7F0D - chains A and C of the 31 polymer chains in the assembly; structure by electron microscopy, 3.30 A resolution.

# Chain A
Molecule: 23S rRNA
Source organism: Mycobacterium tuberculosis H37Ra
Sequence (3138 nucleotides; each row starts with the number of its first residue):
     1 UUGUAAGUGUCUAAGGGCGCAUGGUGGAUGCCUUGGCAUCGAGAGCCGAU
    51 GAAGGACGUGGGAGGCUGCGAUAUGCCUCGGGGAGCUGUCAACCGAGCGU
   101 GGAUCCGAGGAUUUCCGAAUGGGGAAACCCAGCACGAGUGAUGUCGUGCU
   151 ACCCGCAUCUGAAUAUAUAGGGUGCGGGAGGGAACGCGGGGAAGUGAAAC
   201 AUCUCAGUACCCGUAGGAGGAGAAAACAAUUGUGAUUCCGCAAGUAGUGG
   251 CGAGCGAACGCGGAACAGGCUAAACCGCACGCAUGGGUAACCGGGUAGGG
   301 GUUGUGUGUGCGGGGUUGUGGGAGGAUAUGUCUCAGCGCUACCCGGCUGA
   351 GAGGCAGUCAGAAAGUGUCGUGGUUAGCGGAAGUGGCCUGGGAUGGUCUG
   401 CCGUAGACGGUGAGAGCCCGGUACGCGAAAACCCGGCACCUGCCUAGUAU
   451 CAAUUCCCGAGUAGCAGCGGGCCCGUGGAAUCCGCUGUGAAUCCGCCGGG
   501 ACCACCCGGUAAGCCUAAAUACUCCUCGAUGACCGAUAGCGGAUUAGUAC
   551 CGUGAGGGAAUGGUGAAAAGUACCCCGGGAGGGGAGUGAAAGAGUACCUG
   601 AAACCGUGUGCCUACAAUCCGUCAGAGCCUCCUUUUCCUCUCCGGAGGAG
   651 GGUGGUGAUGGCGUGCCUUUUGAAGAAUGAGCCUGCGAGUCAGGGACAUG
   701 UCGCAAGGUUAACCCGUGUGGGGUAGCCGCAGCGAAAGCGAGUCUGAAUA
   751 GGGCGACCCACACGCGCAUACGCGCGUGUGAAUAGUGGCGUGUUCUGGAC
   801 CCGAAGCGGAGUGAUCUACCCAUGGCCAGGGUGAAGCGCGGGUAAGACCG
   851 CGUGGAGGCCCGAACCCACUUAGGUUGAAGACUGAGGGGAUGAGCUGUGG
   901 GUAGGGGUGAAAGGCCAAUCAAACUCCGUGAUAGCUGGUUCUCCCCGAAA
   951 UGCAUUUAGGUGCAGCGUUGCGUGGUUCACCGCGGAGGUAGAGCUACUGG
  1001 AUGGCCGAUGGGCCCUACUAGGUUACUGACGUCAGCCAAACUCCGAAUGC
  1051 CGUGGUGUAAAGCGUGGCAGUGAGACGGCGGGGGAUAAGCUCCGUACGUC
  1101 GAAAGGGAAACAGCCCAGAUCGCCGGCUAAGGCCCCCAAGCGUGUGCUAA
  1151 GUGGGAAAGGAUGUGCAGUCGCAAAGACAACCAGGAGGUUGGCUUAGAAG
  1201 CAGCCACCCUUGAAAGAGUGCGUAAUAGCUCACUGGUCAAGUGAUUGUGC
  1251 GCCGAUAAUGUAGCGGGGCUCAAGCACACCGCCGAAGCCGCGGCACAUCC
  1301 ACCUUGUGGUGGGUGUGGGUAGGGGAGCGUCCCUCAUUCAGCGAAGCCAC
  1351 CGGGUGACCGGUGGUGGAGGGUGGGGGAGUGAGAAUGCAGGCAUGAGUAG
  1401 CGACAAGGCAAGUGAGAACCUUGCCCGCCGAAAGACCAAGGGUUCCUGGG
  1451 CCAGGCCAGUCCGCCCAGGGUGAGUCGGGACCUAAGGCGAGGCCGACAGG
  1501 CGUAGUCGAUGGACAACGGGUUGAUAUUCCCGUACCCGUGUGUGGGCGCC
  1551 CGUGACGAAUCAGCGGUACUAACCACCCAAAACCGGAUCGAUCACUCCCC
  1601 UUCGGGGGUGUGGAGUUCUGGGGCUGCGUGGGAACUUCGCUGGUAGUAGU
  1651 CAAGCGAAGGGGUGACGCAGGAAGGUAGCCGUACCAGUCAGUGGUAACAC
  1701 UGGGGCAAGCCGGUAGGGAGAGCGAUAGGCAAAUCCGUCGCUCACUAAUC
  1751 CUGAGAGGUGACGCAUAGCCGGUUGAGGCGAAUUCGGUGAUCCUCUGCUG
  1801 CCAAGAAAAGCCUCUAGCGAGCACACACACGGCCCGUACCCCAAACCGAC
  1851 ACAGGUGGUCAGGUAGAGCAUACCAAGGCGUACGAGAUAACUAUGGUUAA
  1901 GGAACUCGGCAAAAUGCCCCCGUAACUUCGGGAGAAGGGGGACCGGAAUA
  1951 UCGUGAACACCCUUGCGGUGGGAGCGGGAUCCGGUCGCAGAAACCAGUGA
  2001 GGAGCGACUGUUUACUAAAAACACAGGUCCGUGCGAAGUCGCAAGACGAU
  2051 GUAUACGGACUGACGCCUGCCCGGUGCUGGAAGGUUAAGAGGACCCGUUA
  2101 ACCCGCAAGGGUGAAGCGGAGAAUUUAAGCCCCAGUAAACGGCGGUGGUA
  2151 ACUAUAACCAUCCUAAGGUAGCGAAAUUCCUUGUCGGGUAAGUUCCGACC
  2201 UGCACGAAUGGCGUAACGACUUCUCAACUGUCUCAACCAUAGACUCGGCG
  2251 AAAUUGCACUACGAGUAAAGAUGCUCGUUACGCGCGGCAGGACGAAAAGA
  2301 CCCCGGGACCUUCACUACAACUUGGUAUUGAUGUUCGGUACGGUUUGUGU
  2351 AGGAUAGGUGGGAGACUGUGAAACCUCGACGCCAGUUGGGGCGGAGUCGU
  2401 UGUUGAAAUACCACUCUGAUCGUAUUGGGCAUCUAACCUCGAACCCUGAA
  2451 UCGGGUUUAGGGACAGUGCCUGGCGGGUAGUUUAACUGGGGCGGUUGCCU
  2501 CCUAAAAUGUAACGGAGGCGCCCAAAGGUUCCCUCAACCUGGACGGCAAU
  2551 CAGGUGGCGAGUGUAAAUGCACAAGGGAGCUUGACUGCGAGACUUACAAG
  2601 UCAAGCAGGGACGAAAGUCGGGAUUAGUGAUCCGGCACCCCCGAGUGGAA
  2651 GGGGUGUCGCUCAACGGAUAAAAGGUACCCCGGGGAUAACAGGCUGAUCU
  2701 UCCCCAAGAGUCCAUAUCGACGGGAUGGUUUGGCACCUCGAUGUCGGCUC
  2751 GUCGCAUCCUGGGGCUGGAGCAGGUCCCAAGGGUUGGGCUGUUCGCCCAU
  2801 UAAAGCGGCACGCGAGCUGGGUUUAGAACGUCGUGAGACAGUUCGGUCUC
  2851 UAUCCGCCGCGCGCGUCAGAAACUUGAGGAAACCUGUCCCUAGUACGAGA
  2901 GGACCGGGACGGACGAACCUCUGGUGCACCAGUUGUCCCGCCAGGGGCAC
  2951 CGCUGGAUAGCCACGUUCGGUCAGGAUAACCGCUGAAAGCAUCUAAGCGG
  3001 GAAACCUUCUCCAAGAUCAGGUUUCUCACCCACUUGGUGGGAUAAGGCCC
  3051 CCCGCAGAACACGGGUUCAAUAGGUCAGACCUGGAAGCUCAGUAAUGGGU
  3101 GUAGGGAACUGGUGCUAACCGGCCGAAAACUUACAACA
Not modelled in the structure: 1-4, 1013-1022, 3133-3138
Bound ions: Mg2+ near A2300 (its only coordinating residue here)
Residues lining bound ligands: clarithromycin (CTY): U875, A2295, A2296, A2297, A2300, A2741, G2743, U2847, C2848, U2849

# Chain C
Molecule: 50S ribosomal protein L2
Source organism: Mycobacterium tuberculosis H37Ra
UniProtKB: A0A045H5T7 (A0A045H5T7_MYCTX); residues 1-280 here = UniProt positions 1-280
Amino-acid sequence (280 residues; numbered 1 to 280; the number before each row is that of its first residue):
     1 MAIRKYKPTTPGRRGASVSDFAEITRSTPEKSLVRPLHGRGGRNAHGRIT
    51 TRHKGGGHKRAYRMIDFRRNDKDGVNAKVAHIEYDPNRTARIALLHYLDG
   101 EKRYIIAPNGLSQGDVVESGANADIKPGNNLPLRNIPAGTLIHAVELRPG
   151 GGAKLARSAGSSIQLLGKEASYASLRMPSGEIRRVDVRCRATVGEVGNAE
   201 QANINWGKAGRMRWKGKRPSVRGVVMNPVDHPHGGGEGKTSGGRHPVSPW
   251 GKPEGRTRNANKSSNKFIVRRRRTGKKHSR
Not modelled in the structure: 1, 274-280

# Interface between chain A and chain C
Pairs across the interface (300):
  C819(A) with Arg-43(C), hydrogen bond to the sugar; Arg-218(C), hydrogen bond to the phosphate
  C820(A) with Gly-41(C), sugar contact; Arg-43(C), hydrogen bond to the sugar; Gly-56(C), phosphate contact; Arg-213(C), salt bridge to the phosphate; Arg-218(C), salt bridge to the phosphate
  C821(A) with His-38(C), sugar contact; Gly-39(C), sugar contact; Gly-41(C), sugar contact; Gly-55(C), phosphate contact; Gly-56(C), hydrogen bond to the phosphate
  A822(A) with His-38(C), phosphate contact; Gly-39(C), phosphate contact
  U823(A) with Lys-59(C), salt bridge to the phosphate
  A834(A) with Lys-7(C), sugar contact; Thr-9(C), sugar contact
  A835(A) with Arg-4(C), hydrogen bond to the sugar; Lys-7(C), sugar contact
  A856(A) with Arg-13(C), hydrogen bond to the sugar
  G857(A) with Thr-10(C), hydrogen bond to the phosphate; Arg-13(C), phosphate contact
  G858(A) with Thr-10(C), hydrogen bond to the phosphate; Gly-12(C), phosphate contact; Arg-13(C), phosphate contact; Lys-208(C), salt bridge to the phosphate; Ala-209(C), hydrogen bond to the base; Gly-210(C), hydrogen bond to the base
  C859(A) with Thr-10(C), sugar contact
  A893(A) with Lys-208(C), salt bridge to the phosphate; Ala-209(C), base contact; Gly-210(C), phosphate contact; Arg-213(C), hydrogen bond to the base; Trp-214(C), hydrogen bond to the phosphate; Pro-219(C), base contact
  G901(A) with Arg-43(C), base contact; Gly-47(C), sugar contact
  U902(A) with His-46(C), sugar contact; Gly-47(C), sugar contact; Arg-48(C), sugar contact
  A903(A) with Arg-48(C), salt bridge to the phosphate
  G904(A) with Arg-48(C), salt bridge to the phosphate
  G906(A) with Arg-48(C), sugar contact
  G907(A) with Arg-48(C), sugar contact
  U908(A) with Arg-43(C), salt bridge to the phosphate; Arg-48(C), phosphate contact; Ile-49(C), hydrogen bond to the phosphate
  G909(A) with Ile-49(C), phosphate contact; Arg-218(C), salt bridge to the phosphate; Asp-230(C), hydrogen bond to the base
  A910(A) with Arg-213(C), base contact; Arg-218(C), salt bridge to the phosphate; Pro-219(C), sugar contact; Val-221(C), sugar contact
  A911(A) with Val-221(C), base contact; Val-225(C), sugar contact; Met-226(C), base contact; Asp-230(C), base contact
  A912(A) with Val-225(C), phosphate contact
  G913(A) with Asn-227(C), hydrogen bond to the sugar; Val-229(C), base contact
  A1485(A) with His-38(C), sugar contact
  G1486(A) with His-38(C), salt bridge to the phosphate
  G1500(A) with His-46(C), sugar contact
  C1501(A) with Ala-45(C), phosphate contact; His-46(C), phosphate contact
  G1502(A) with Ala-45(C), phosphate contact
  C1578(A) with Arg-134(C), sugar contact; Lys-168(C), hydrogen bond to the phosphate
  A1579(A) with Ala-138(C), phosphate contact; Lys-168(C), salt bridge to the phosphate; Ala-170(C), sugar contact
  C1627(A) with Arg-134(C), base contact; Ala-170(C), base contact; Arg-188(C), sugar contact
  G1628(A) with Arg-134(C), hydrogen bond to the base
  G1630(A) with Asn-122(C), phosphate contact
  G1662(A) with Ser-32(C), hydrogen bond to the phosphate
  U1663(A) with Lys-31(C), salt bridge to the phosphate
  G1664(A) with Lys-31(C), hydrogen bond to the base
  A1665(A) with Lys-31(C), sugar contact
  A1727(A) with Asp-99(C), sugar contact
  G1728(A) with Asp-99(C), sugar contact; Gly-100(C), base contact; Glu-101(C), hydrogen bond to the sugar
  G1729(A) with Glu-101(C), sugar contact
  G1737(A) with Asp-99(C), hydrogen bond to the base; Gly-100(C), hydrogen bond to the sugar; Lys-102(C), phosphate contact
  U1738(A) with Leu-98(C), hydrogen bond to the sugar; Lys-102(C), salt bridge to the phosphate
  C1739(A) with Lys-78(C), salt bridge to the phosphate
  C1802(A) with Arg-4(C), salt bridge to the phosphate; Tyr-6(C), sugar contact; Val-18(C), sugar contact; Phe-21(C), sugar contact
  A1803(A) with His-58(C), base contact; Arg-211(C), salt bridge to the phosphate; Trp-214(C), stacking on the base
  A1804(A) with Phe-21(C), base contact; His-58(C), sugar contact; Lys-59(C), sugar contact; Arg-60(C), salt bridge to the phosphate; Arg-63(C), hydrogen bond to the sugar; Tyr-84(C), stacking on the base; Pro-86(C), phosphate contact
  G1805(A) with Pro-29(C), phosphate contact; His-58(C), base contact; Lys-59(C), sugar contact; Arg-60(C), sugar contact; Ala-61(C), hydrogen bond to the phosphate; Arg-63(C), salt bridge to the phosphate; Pro-86(C), phosphate contact
  A1806(A) with Pro-36(C), sugar contact; Lys-59(C), hydrogen bond to the sugar; Ala-61(C), phosphate contact
  A1807(A) with Pro-36(C), phosphate contact
  U1928(A) with Arg-14(C), hydrogen bond to the sugar
  G1930(A) with Pro-8(C), base contact; Thr-9(C), sugar contact; Arg-14(C), hydrogen bond to the base
  A2007(A) with Pro-11(C), hydrogen bond to the base
  C2008(A) with Pro-11(C), base contact
  C2022(A) with Arg-222(C), salt bridge to the phosphate; Val-225(C), sugar contact
  A2023(A) with Pro-219(C), sugar contact; Ser-220(C), phosphate contact; Val-221(C), phosphate contact; Arg-222(C), salt bridge to the phosphate
  C2024(A) with Ala-209(C), hydrogen bond to the sugar; Ser-220(C), hydrogen bond to the phosphate
  A2025(A) with Trp-206(C), hydrogen bond to the sugar; Gly-207(C), hydrogen bond to the sugar; Lys-208(C), sugar contact; Ala-209(C), sugar contact; Met-212(C), phosphate contact
  G2026(A) with Asn-205(C), phosphate contact; Trp-206(C), hydrogen bond to the phosphate
  C2030(A) with Glu-254(C), sugar contact
  G2031(A) with Gly-255(C), sugar contact; Arg-256(C), phosphate contact; Thr-257(C), hydrogen bond to the sugar; Arg-271(C), salt bridge to the phosphate; Arg-272(C), salt bridge to the phosphate
  U2032(A) with Arg-256(C), phosphate contact; Thr-257(C), hydrogen bond to the phosphate; Arg-258(C), hydrogen bond to the phosphate; Arg-271(C), salt bridge to the phosphate; Arg-272(C), salt bridge to the phosphate
  G2033(A) with Lys-154(C), base contact; Leu-155(C), base contact; Met-177(C), base contact; Pro-178(C), base contact; Ser-179(C), hydrogen bond to the base; Glu-181(C), base contact; Arg-183(C), hydrogen bond to the sugar; Arg-258(C), salt bridge to the phosphate; Ile-268(C), sugar contact
  C2034(A) with Leu-147(C), sugar contact; Lys-154(C), sugar contact; Arg-183(C), salt bridge to the phosphate; Arg-258(C), salt bridge to the phosphate; Ser-264(C), hydrogen bond to the phosphate
  G2035(A) with Leu-147(C), phosphate contact; Lys-154(C), salt bridge to the phosphate
  A2037(A) with Thr-257(C), hydrogen bond to the sugar
  G2038(A) with Thr-50(C), hydrogen bond to the base; Thr-51(C), base contact; Trp-250(C), sugar contact; Lys-252(C), salt bridge to the phosphate; Thr-257(C), phosphate contact
  U2039(A) with Ile-49(C), sugar contact; Thr-50(C), base contact; Trp-250(C), sugar contact; Lys-252(C), salt bridge to the phosphate
  C2040(A) with Asn-44(C), hydrogen bond to the base; His-46(C), hydrogen bond to the sugar; Arg-48(C), hydrogen bond to the phosphate; Thr-50(C), sugar contact; Trp-250(C), phosphate contact
  G2041(A) with His-46(C), sugar contact; Arg-48(C), salt bridge to the phosphate
  A2044(A) with His-46(C), base contact
  A2046(A) with Asn-44(C), sugar contact; Ala-45(C), hydrogen bond to the sugar
  C2047(A) with Arg-40(C), salt bridge to the phosphate; Gly-42(C), hydrogen bond to the sugar; Arg-43(C), hydrogen bond to the sugar; Asn-44(C), sugar contact; Thr-50(C), hydrogen bond to the sugar; Thr-51(C), base contact
  G2048(A) with Gly-41(C), phosphate contact; Thr-51(C), hydrogen bond to the sugar; Lys-54(C), hydrogen bond to the phosphate
  A2049(A) with Lys-54(C), salt bridge to the phosphate
  U2050(A) with Arg-35(C), base contact; Leu-37(C), phosphate contact; Tyr-62(C), sugar contact
  G2051(A) with Tyr-62(C), hydrogen bond to the phosphate; Phe-67(C), phosphate contact; Asn-87(C), sugar contact; Arg-88(C), salt bridge to the phosphate; Arg-157(C), salt bridge to the phosphate
  U2052(A) with Arg-88(C), phosphate contact; Lys-154(C), hydrogen bond to the base; Arg-157(C), salt bridge to the phosphate; Ser-158(C), phosphate contact
  A2053(A) with Leu-155(C), phosphate contact; Ala-156(C), hydrogen bond to the phosphate; Arg-157(C), hydrogen bond to the phosphate; Ser-158(C), hydrogen bond to the phosphate; Ser-161(C), hydrogen bond to the phosphate; Pro-178(C), sugar contact; Ser-179(C), hydrogen bond to the sugar
  U2054(A) with Ser-158(C), sugar contact; Ala-159(C), hydrogen bond to the sugar; Gly-160(C), base contact; Pro-178(C), phosphate contact; Ala-199(C), base contact; Glu-200(C), base contact; Gln-201(C), hydrogen bond to the base; Ala-202(C), hydrogen bond to the base
  A2055(A) with Thr-89(C), phosphate contact
  C2056(A) with Lys-54(C), hydrogen bond to the phosphate; Lys-215(C), salt bridge to the phosphate
  G2057(A) with Thr-51(C), sugar contact; Lys-54(C), salt bridge to the phosphate; Lys-217(C), salt bridge to the phosphate
  G2058(A) with Arg-52(C), salt bridge to the phosphate; His-53(C), salt bridge to the phosphate; Ser-248(C), sugar contact; Pro-249(C), phosphate contact; Glu-254(C), hydrogen bond to the sugar
  A2059(A) with Arg-52(C), salt bridge to the phosphate; His-231(C), salt bridge to the phosphate; His-233(C), phosphate contact; Pro-246(C), sugar contact; Val-247(C), sugar contact; Pro-249(C), phosphate contact; Glu-254(C), sugar contact
  C2060(A) with Arg-222(C), phosphate contact; Gly-223(C), hydrogen bond to the phosphate; Val-224(C), hydrogen bond to the phosphate; His-233(C), phosphate contact
  U2061(A) with Arg-222(C), salt bridge to the phosphate; Val-224(C), phosphate contact
  G2062(A) with Arg-222(C), base contact
  U2075(A) with His-245(C), hydrogen bond to the base
  G2076(A) with His-245(C), sugar contact
  C2077(A) with Glu-254(C), sugar contact; Gly-255(C), phosphate contact
  U2078(A) with Gly-255(C), phosphate contact; Arg-256(C), hydrogen bond to the phosphate
  G2079(A) with Arg-256(C), salt bridge to the phosphate
  A2139(A) with Pro-246(C), sugar contact
  C2140(A) with Ser-241(C), hydrogen bond to the phosphate; Gly-242(C), phosphate contact; Arg-244(C), hydrogen bond to the sugar; His-245(C), hydrogen bond to the base; Pro-246(C), sugar contact
  G2141(A) with Ser-241(C), hydrogen bond to the phosphate; Gly-242(C), phosphate contact
  U2209(A) with Lys-239(C), hydrogen bond to the sugar; Thr-240(C), hydrogen bond to the sugar; Ser-241(C), sugar contact
  G2210(A) with Lys-239(C), phosphate contact
  A2215(A) with Arg-14(C), hydrogen bond to the base
  C2310(A) with Pro-228(C), sugar contact; Val-229(C), sugar contact
  U2311(A) with Pro-228(C), phosphate contact
  U2312(A) with Arg-244(C), salt bridge to the phosphate
  U2323(A) with Asn-261(C), phosphate contact
  U2439(A) with Arg-148(C), base contact
  G2441(A) with Arg-148(C), base contact; Pro-149(C), sugar contact; Gly-150(C), sugar contact; Gly-151(C), hydrogen bond to the sugar; Lys-154(C), salt bridge to the phosphate
  A2442(A) with Gly-150(C), sugar contact
  G2461(A) with Tyr-172(C), phosphate contact; Ser-263(C), sugar contact
  G2462(A) with Ser-263(C), phosphate contact; Lys-266(C), salt bridge to the phosphate
  A2465(A) with Asn-261(C), sugar contact
  G2477(A) with Arg-244(C), salt bridge to the phosphate; Trp-250(C), sugar contact; Gly-251(C), sugar contact
  C2678(A) with Glu-237(C), phosphate contact
  A2828(A) with Gly-238(C), phosphate contact; Lys-239(C), sugar contact
  C2829(A) with Gly-238(C), phosphate contact; Lys-239(C), phosphate contact
  G2835(A) with Gly-243(C), sugar contact
  A2836(A) with Pro-228(C), phosphate contact; Gly-235(C), sugar contact; Gly-236(C), hydrogen bond to the phosphate; Thr-240(C), phosphate contact
  G2837(A) with Gly-236(C), hydrogen bond to the phosphate; Glu-237(C), base contact
  A2838(A) with Glu-237(C), phosphate contact
Interface residues without a listed pair, chain A (130 interface residues in all): G892, A922, C1577, A1580, U1629, G1667, C1929, A2021, G2045, G2074, A2459, G2460, A2677
Interface residues without a listed pair, chain C (156 interface residues in all): Ile-24, Val-34, His-96, Tyr-97, Asn-135, Ala-153, Glu-169, Ser-171, Val-187, Asn-198, Pro-232, Gly-234, Asn-259, Lys-262, Arg-273

# In short
130 residues of chain A face 156 of chain C across their interface; the contacts include 77 hydrogen bonds, 50
salt bridges and 2 aromatic stacking contacts. Among the polar pairs are G858(A)/Ala-209(C),
G858(A)/Gly-210(C) and A893(A)/Arg-213(C). Bound to chain A: clarithromycin.
Here chain A is 23S rRNA and chain C is 50S ribosomal protein L2, both from Mycobacterium tuberculosis H37Ra.
Entry 7F0D (Cryo-EM structure of Mycobacterium tuberculosis 50S ribosome subunit bound with clarithromycin)
was determined by electron microscopy.
